PDB entry 2G86 | X-ray diffraction, 2.40 A resolution | chain A

# Chain A
Molecule: Thymidylate synthase
Source organism: Lactobacillus casei
Notes: EC 2.1.1.45
UniProtKB: P00469 (TYSY_LACCA); residue numbers follow UniProt; this construct covers 1-316
Chain sequence (316 residues; numbered 1 to 316; the number before each row is that of its first residue):
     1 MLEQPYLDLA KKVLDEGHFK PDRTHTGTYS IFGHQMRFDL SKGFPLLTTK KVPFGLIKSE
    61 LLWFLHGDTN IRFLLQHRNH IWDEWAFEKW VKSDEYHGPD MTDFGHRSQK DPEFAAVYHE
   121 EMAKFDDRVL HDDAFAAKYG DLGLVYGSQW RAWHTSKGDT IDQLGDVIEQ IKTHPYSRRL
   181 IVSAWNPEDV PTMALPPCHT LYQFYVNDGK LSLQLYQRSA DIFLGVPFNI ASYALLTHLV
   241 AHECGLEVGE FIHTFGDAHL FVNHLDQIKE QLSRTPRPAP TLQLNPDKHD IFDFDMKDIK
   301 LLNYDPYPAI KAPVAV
Construct notes: engineered mutation F261 (Tyr in P00469)
Small-molecule neighbours: 2'-deoxyuridine 5'-monophosphate (UMP): R23, R178, R179, L195, C198, H199, Q217, R218, S219, A220, D221, G225, V226, N229, H259, F261
Curated features (UniProtKB/Swiss-Prot):
  - active site: C198 (Nucleophile)
  - binding site (dUMP): R23, R178, R179, R218 to D221, N229
  - binding site ((6R)-5,10-methylene-5,6,7,8-tetrahydrofolate): D221, A315
Reported in the primary citation:
  - mutagenesis - Y261F (11-fold): decreased binding to 2'-deoxyuridine 5'-monophosphate
  - mutagenesis - Y261F: unchanged catalytic activity on 2'-deoxyuridine 5'-monophosphate
  - mutagenesis - Y261F: decreased catalytic activity
  - conformationally variable residues: F261
  - binding site for 2'-deoxyuridine 5'-monophosphate: R23, R178, R179, R218, S219, D221, N229, H259
  - mutagenesis - Y261F: decreased binding to cofactor
  - specificity-determining residues: N229 (citing earlier work)
  - catalytic residues: C198 (citing earlier work)

# In short
Chain A binds 2'-deoxyuridine 5'-monophosphate. From UniProt: active-site residue C198, 8 dUMP-binding
residues and (6R)-5,10-methylene-5,6,7,8-tetrahydrofolate-binding residues D221 and A315. From the paper: the
catalytic residue C198; Y261F reduces binding to 2'-deoxyuridine 5'-monophosphate.
Chain A is Thymidylate synthase (Lactobacillus casei); the structure, L. casei thymidylate synthase Y261F in
complex with substrate, dUMP, was determined by X-ray diffraction, deposited together with 2G89, 2G8A and
2G8D.
